1KL2 - chains A and B; structure by X-ray diffraction, 2.70 A resolution.

== Chain A (and B) ==
Protein: Serine Hydroxymethyltransferase
Organism: Geobacillus stearothermophilus
Notes: EC 2.1.2.1; chain B of this document is another copy of the same molecule, construct and numbering; everything in this record applies to it too
UniProtKB: Q7SIB6 (Q7SIB6_BACST); residues 1-419 here = UniProt positions 1-419
Amino-acid sequence (419 residues; numbered 1 to 419; the number before each row is that of its first residue):
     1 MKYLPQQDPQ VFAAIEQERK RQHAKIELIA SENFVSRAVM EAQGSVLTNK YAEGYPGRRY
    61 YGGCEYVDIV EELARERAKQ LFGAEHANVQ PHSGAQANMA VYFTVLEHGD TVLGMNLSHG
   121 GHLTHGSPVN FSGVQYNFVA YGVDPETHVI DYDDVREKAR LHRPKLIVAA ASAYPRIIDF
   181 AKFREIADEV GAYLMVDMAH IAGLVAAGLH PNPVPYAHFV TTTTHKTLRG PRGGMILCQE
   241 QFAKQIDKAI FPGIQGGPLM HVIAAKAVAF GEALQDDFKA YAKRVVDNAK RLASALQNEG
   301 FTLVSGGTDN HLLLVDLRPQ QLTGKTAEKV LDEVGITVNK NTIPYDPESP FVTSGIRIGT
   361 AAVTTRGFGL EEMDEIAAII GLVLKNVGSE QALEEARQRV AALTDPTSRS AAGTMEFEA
Unresolved in the structure: 406-419
Residues lining bound ligands:
  - 6R-folinic acid (FON; N-{[4-({[(6R)-2-amino-5-formyl-4-oxo-1,4,5,6,7,8-hexahydropteridin-6-yl]methyl}amino)phenyl]carbonyl}-L-glutamic acid), molecule 1: Glu53, Arg58, Tyr60, Tyr61, Phe251, Pro252
  - 6R-folinic acid (FON), molecule 2: Leu117, Gly120, Gly121, His122, Leu123, Val129, Ser172, Ala173, Asn339, Asn341, Phe351, Arg357
  - glycine / pyridoxal phosphate, molecule 1: Ser31, Ser93, Gly94, Ala95, Asn98, His122, Thr124, His125, Ala171, Ser172, Asp197, Ala199, His200, Thr223, His225, Lys226, Arg357
  - glycine / pyridoxal phosphate, molecule 2: Tyr51, Glu53, Tyr61, Gly256, Gly257
What the authors report for this chain:
  - binding site for glycine: Ser31
  - binding site for 6R-folinic acid: Glu53, Tyr60, Leu117, Gly120, Gly121, Leu123, Asn341, Ser349, Phe351
  - binding site for pyridoxal phosphate: Ser93
  - self-association interface (contacts with another copy of this molecule); pairs are residue here / residue on that copy: His108-His108 (pi stacking)
  - conformationally variable residues (loop rearrangement): Glu27 to Ser31, Gly114 to Ser118, Val315 to Val330, Thr342 to Val352

== Chain A / chain B interface ==
Pairs across the interface - 173 pairs, chain A then chain B:
  Met1(A) - Glu41(B)
  Met1(A) - Ser45(B)
  Lys2(A) - Glu41(B)  hydrogen bond (backbone-side chain)
  Tyr3(A) - Arg37(B)  hydrogen bond
  Tyr3(A) - Glu41(B)  hydrogen bond (backbone-side chain)
  Leu4(A) - Glu41(B)  hydrogen bond (backbone-side chain)
  Leu4(A) - Val268(B)  hydrophobic
  Pro5(A) - Glu41(B)
  Gln7(A) - Glu272(B)
  Gln7(A) - Gln275(B)
  Asp8(A) - Arg77(B)  salt bridge
  Asp8(A) - Val268(B)
  Gln10(A) - Leu73(B)
  Gln10(A) - Arg77(B)  hydrogen bond
  Val11(A) - Leu73(B)  hydrophobic
  Val11(A) - Ala267(B)  hydrophobic
  Val11(A) - Val268(B)  hydrophobic
  Ala14(A) - Tyr66(B)
  Ala14(A) - Val70(B)  hydrophobic
  Ile15(A) - Ser45(B)
  Ile15(A) - Leu47(B)  hydrophobic
  Gln17(A) - Tyr66(B)
  Glu18(A) - Leu47(B)
  Glu18(A) - Lys50(B)
  Glu18(A) - Gly63(B)
  Glu18(A) - Tyr66(B)
  Arg19(A) - Val46(B)
  Arg21(A) - Lys50(B)
  Arg21(A) - Gly63(B)  hydrogen bond (side chain-backbone)
  Arg21(A) - Glu65(B)
  Arg21(A) - Tyr66(B)
  Gln22(A) - Val46(B)  hydrogen bond (side chain-backbone)
  Gln22(A) - Asn49(B)
  Ile29(A) - Tyr61(B)  hydrophobic
  Ser31(A) - Tyr51(B)
  Ser31(A) - Tyr61(B)
  Glu32(A) - Asn49(B)
  Glu32(A) - Lys50(B)  salt bridge
  Glu32(A) - Tyr51(B)  hydrogen bond (side chain-backbone)
  Asn33(A) - Asn49(B)  hydrogen bond (backbone-side chain)
  Phe34(A) - Asn49(B)
  Val35(A) - Asn49(B)
  Arg37(A) - Tyr3(B)  hydrogen bond
  Ala38(A) - Tyr3(B)
  Ala38(A) - Leu4(B)  hydrophobic
  Ala38(A) - Gln7(B)
  Met40(A) - Gly44(B)
  Met40(A) - Ser45(B)
  Met40(A) - Val46(B)  hydrophobic
  Glu41(A) - Met1(B)
  Glu41(A) - Lys2(B)  hydrogen bond (side chain-backbone)
  Glu41(A) - Tyr3(B)  hydrogen bond (side chain-backbone)
  Glu41(A) - Leu4(B)  hydrogen bond (side chain-backbone)
  Gln43(A) - Gln43(B)
  Gln43(A) - Thr48(B)  hydrogen bond
  Gln43(A) - His261(B)
  Gly44(A) - Met40(B)
  Gly44(A) - Gly44(B)
  Ser45(A) - Met1(B)
  Ser45(A) - Ile15(B)
  Ser45(A) - Met40(B)
  Val46(A) - Arg19(B)
  Val46(A) - Gln22(B)  hydrogen bond (backbone-side chain)
  Val46(A) - Met40(B)  hydrophobic
  Leu47(A) - Glu18(B)
  Thr48(A) - Val35(B)
  Thr48(A) - Gln43(B)  hydrogen bond
  Thr48(A) - Pro231(B)
  Thr48(A) - Arg232(B)  hydrogen bond (backbone-side chain)
  Asn49(A) - Gln22(B)
  Asn49(A) - Glu32(B)
  Asn49(A) - Asn33(B)  hydrogen bond (side chain-backbone)
  Asn49(A) - Phe34(B)
  Asn49(A) - Val35(B)
  Asn49(A) - Arg232(B)
  Lys50(A) - Glu18(B)
  Lys50(A) - Arg21(B)
  Lys50(A) - Glu27(B)  salt bridge
  Lys50(A) - Ile29(B)
  Lys50(A) - Glu32(B)  salt bridge
  Lys50(A) - Arg232(B)  hydrogen bond (backbone-side chain)
  Tyr51(A) - Ser31(B)
  Tyr51(A) - Glu32(B)  hydrogen bond (backbone-side chain)
  Tyr51(A) - His225(B)  hydrogen bond
  Tyr51(A) - Lys226(B)  hydrogen bond
  Tyr51(A) - Arg232(B)
  Arg58(A) - Phe351(B)
  Arg59(A) - Lys340(B)  hydrogen bond (backbone-side chain)
  Arg59(A) - Phe351(B)
  Tyr60(A) - Asn339(B)
  Tyr60(A) - Lys340(B)
  Tyr60(A) - Pro350(B)
  Tyr60(A) - Phe351(B)  hydrophobic
  Tyr61(A) - Glu328(B)
  Tyr61(A) - Asn339(B)
  Tyr61(A) - Arg357(B)
  Gly62(A) - Ile29(B)
  Gly62(A) - Glu328(B)
  Gly62(A) - Asp332(B)
  Gly62(A) - Thr337(B)
  Gly62(A) - Val338(B)  hydrogen bond (backbone-backbone)
  Gly63(A) - Arg21(B)  hydrogen bond (backbone-side chain)
  Gly63(A) - Asp332(B)  hydrogen bond (backbone-side chain)
  Gly63(A) - Thr337(B)
  Glu65(A) - Arg21(B)
  Glu65(A) - Lys25(B)  salt bridge
  Glu65(A) - Asp332(B)
  Tyr66(A) - Ala14(B)
  Tyr66(A) - Gln17(B)
  Tyr66(A) - Glu18(B)
  Tyr66(A) - Arg21(B)
  Val67(A) - Glu18(B)
  Ile69(A) - Ala14(B)  hydrophobic
  Ile69(A) - Gln17(B)
  Val70(A) - Ala14(B)  hydrophobic
  Arg77(A) - Asp8(B)  salt bridge
  Arg77(A) - Gln10(B)  hydrogen bond
  Arg77(A) - Val11(B)
  His92(A) - Ser93(B)  hydrogen bond
  His92(A) - Gln96(B)
  Ser93(A) - His92(B)  hydrogen bond
  Ala95(A) - Gly256(B)
  Gln96(A) - His92(B)
  Gln96(A) - Gln96(B)
  Gln96(A) - Ile254(B)
  Met99(A) - Gln96(B)
  Met99(A) - Met99(B)  hydrophobic
  Phe103(A) - Phe131(B)  hydrophobic
  His108(A) - His108(B)
  Leu123(A) - Pro252(B)
  Val129(A) - Pro252(B)
  Val129(A) - Gly253(B)
  Asn130(A) - Pro252(B)  hydrogen bond (side chain-backbone)
  Asn130(A) - Gly253(B)  hydrogen bond (side chain-backbone)
  Phe131(A) - Phe103(B)  hydrophobic
  Phe131(A) - Gly253(B)  hydrogen bond (backbone-backbone)
  Gln135(A) - Gln135(B)  hydrogen bond
  His225(A) - Tyr51(B)  hydrogen bond
  Lys226(A) - Tyr51(B)  hydrogen bond
  Arg232(A) - Thr48(B)  hydrogen bond (side chain-backbone)
  Arg232(A) - Asn49(B)  hydrogen bond (side chain-backbone)
  Arg232(A) - Lys50(B)  hydrogen bond (side chain-backbone)
  Arg232(A) - Tyr51(B)
  Arg232(A) - Pro258(B)
  Arg232(A) - Leu259(B)
  Arg232(A) - His261(B)
  Phe251(A) - Leu123(B)  hydrophobic
  Pro252(A) - Val129(B)
  Pro252(A) - Asn130(B)  hydrogen bond (backbone-side chain)
  Gly253(A) - Val129(B)
  Gly253(A) - Asn130(B)  hydrogen bond (backbone-side chain)
  Gly253(A) - Phe131(B)  hydrogen bond (backbone-backbone)
  Ile254(A) - Ala95(B)
  Ile254(A) - Gln96(B)
  Ile254(A) - Met99(B)  hydrophobic
  Gly256(A) - Ala95(B)
  Pro258(A) - Arg232(B)
  Leu259(A) - Arg232(B)
  His261(A) - Gln43(B)
  Ala267(A) - Val11(B)  hydrophobic
  Val268(A) - Leu4(B)  hydrophobic
  Val268(A) - Asp8(B)
  Val268(A) - Val11(B)  hydrophobic
  Glu272(A) - Gln7(B)
  Gln275(A) - Gln7(B)  hydrogen bond
  Glu328(A) - Gly62(B)
  Asp332(A) - Gly63(B)
  Asp332(A) - Glu65(B)
  Thr337(A) - Gly62(B)
  Thr337(A) - Gly63(B)
  Val338(A) - Gly62(B)
  Asn339(A) - Tyr61(B)
  Phe351(A) - Tyr60(B)
Also at the interface, not in a pair above, chain A (90 interface residues in all): Lys25, Glu27, Ala42, Leu73, His122, Val134, Pro231, Gln255, Ala264, Arg357
Also at the interface, not in a pair above, chain B (91 interface residues in all): Pro5, Ser36, Ala38, Ala42, Glu53, Val67, Ile69, Val134, Phe251, Gln255, Ala264
The authors on this interface:
  - pairs named by the authors: Lys226(A)-Tyr51(B), Lys226(B)-Tyr51(A)

== In short ==
The interface between chain A and chain B involves 90 residues on one side and 91 on the other; the contacts
include 42 hydrogen bonds and 6 salt bridges. Among the polar pairs are Asp8(A)-Arg77(B), Glu32(A)-Lys50(B)
and Lys50(A)-Glu27(B). The authors report contacts between Lys226(A) and Tyr51(B) and Lys226(B) and Tyr51(A).
From the paper: a binding site for 6R-folinic acid at Glu53(A), Tyr60(A) and Leu117(A) among others; a binding
site for glycine at Ser31(A).
Chain A and chain B are both Serine Hydroxymethyltransferase (Geobacillus stearothermophilus); the structure,
Crystal Structure of Serine Hydroxymethyltransferase Complexed with Glycine and 5-formyl tetrahydrofolate, was
determined by X-ray diffraction, deposited together with 1KKJ, 1KKP and 1KL1.
